Entry 7RDQ (electron microscopy, 3.00 A resolution); this record covers chains D and F of the 9 polymer chains in the assembly.

== Chain D ==
Protein: DNA-directed RNA polymerase subunit beta'
From: Thermus thermophilus HB8
Notes: EC 2.7.7.6
Reference sequence: Q8RQE8 (RPOC_THET8); residue numbers follow UniProt; this construct covers 1-1524
Chain sequence (1524 residues; row label = number of the first residue in the row):
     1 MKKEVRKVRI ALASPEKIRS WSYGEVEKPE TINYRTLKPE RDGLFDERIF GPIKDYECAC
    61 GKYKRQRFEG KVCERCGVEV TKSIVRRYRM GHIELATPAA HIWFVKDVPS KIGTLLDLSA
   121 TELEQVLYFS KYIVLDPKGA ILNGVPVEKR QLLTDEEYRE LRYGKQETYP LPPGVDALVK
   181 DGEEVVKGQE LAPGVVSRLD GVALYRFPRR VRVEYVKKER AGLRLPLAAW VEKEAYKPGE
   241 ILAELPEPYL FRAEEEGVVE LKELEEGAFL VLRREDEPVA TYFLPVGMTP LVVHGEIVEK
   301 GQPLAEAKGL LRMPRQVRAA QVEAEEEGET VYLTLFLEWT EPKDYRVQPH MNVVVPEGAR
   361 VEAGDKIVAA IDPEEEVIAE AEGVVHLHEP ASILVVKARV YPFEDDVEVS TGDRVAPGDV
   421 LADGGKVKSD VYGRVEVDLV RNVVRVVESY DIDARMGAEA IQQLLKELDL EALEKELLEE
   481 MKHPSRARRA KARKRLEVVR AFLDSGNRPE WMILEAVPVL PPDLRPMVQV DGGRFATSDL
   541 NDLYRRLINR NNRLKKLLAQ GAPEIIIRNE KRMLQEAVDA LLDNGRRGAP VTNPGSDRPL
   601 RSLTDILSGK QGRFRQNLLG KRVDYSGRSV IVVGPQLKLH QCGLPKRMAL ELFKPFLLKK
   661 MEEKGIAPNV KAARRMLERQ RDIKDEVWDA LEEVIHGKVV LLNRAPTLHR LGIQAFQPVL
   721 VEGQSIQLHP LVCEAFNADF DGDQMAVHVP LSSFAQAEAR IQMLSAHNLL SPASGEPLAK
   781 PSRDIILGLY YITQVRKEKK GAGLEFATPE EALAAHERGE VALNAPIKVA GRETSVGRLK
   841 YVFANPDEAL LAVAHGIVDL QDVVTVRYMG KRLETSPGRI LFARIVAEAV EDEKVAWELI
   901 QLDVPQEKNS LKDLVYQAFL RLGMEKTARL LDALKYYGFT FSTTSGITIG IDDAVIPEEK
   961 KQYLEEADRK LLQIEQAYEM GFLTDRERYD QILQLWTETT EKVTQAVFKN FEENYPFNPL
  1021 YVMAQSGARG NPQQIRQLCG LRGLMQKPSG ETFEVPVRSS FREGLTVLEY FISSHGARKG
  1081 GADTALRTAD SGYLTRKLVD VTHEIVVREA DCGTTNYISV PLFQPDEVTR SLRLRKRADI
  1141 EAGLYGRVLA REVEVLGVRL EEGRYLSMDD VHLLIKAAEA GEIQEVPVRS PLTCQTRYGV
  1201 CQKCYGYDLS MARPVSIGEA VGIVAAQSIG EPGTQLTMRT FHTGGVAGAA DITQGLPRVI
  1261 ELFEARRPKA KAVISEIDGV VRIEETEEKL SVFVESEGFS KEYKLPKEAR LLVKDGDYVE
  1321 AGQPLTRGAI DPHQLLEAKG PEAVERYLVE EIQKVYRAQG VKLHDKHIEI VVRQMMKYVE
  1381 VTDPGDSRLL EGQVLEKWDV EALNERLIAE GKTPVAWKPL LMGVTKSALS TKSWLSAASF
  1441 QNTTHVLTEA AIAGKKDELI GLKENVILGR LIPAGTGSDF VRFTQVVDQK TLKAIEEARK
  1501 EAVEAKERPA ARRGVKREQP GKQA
Not modelled in the structure: 1-2, 219-337, 1238-1252, 1503-1524
Metal / ion sites: Zn2+ site 1: Cys58, Cys60, Cys73, Cys76; Mg2+ site 1: Asp739, Asp743 (shared with 1 residue of chain I); Mg2+ site 2 near Lys840 (its only coordinating residue here); Mg2+ site 3: Trp897, Glu898, Ile900; Zn2+ site 2: Cys1112, Cys1194, Cys1201, Cys1204

== Chain F ==
Protein: RNA polymerase sigma factor SigA
From: Thermus thermophilus HB8
Reference sequence: Q5SKW1 (Q5SKW1_THET8); residue numbers follow UniProt; this construct covers 1-423
Chain sequence (423 residues; numbered 1 to 423; the number before each row is that of its first residue):
     1 MKKSKRKNAQ AQEAQETEVL VQEEAEELPE FPEGEPDPDL EDPDLTLEDD LLDLPEEGEG
    61 LDLEEEEEDL PIPKISTSDP VRQYLHEIGQ VPLLTLEEEV ELARKVEEGM EAIKKLSEIT
   121 GLDPDLIREV VRAKILGSAR VRHIPGLKET LDPKTVEEID QKLKSLPKEH KRYLHIAREG
   181 EAARQHLIEA NLRLVVSIAK KYTGRGLSFL DLIQEGNQGL IRAVEKFEYK RRFKFSTYAT
   241 WWIRQAINRA IADQARTIRI PVHMVETINK LSRTARQLQQ ELGREPTYEE IAEAMGPGWD
   301 AKRVEETLKI AQEPVSLETP IGDEKDSFYG DFIPDEHLPS PVDAATQSLL SEELEKALSK
   361 LSEREAMVLK LRKGLIDGRE HTLEEVGAFF GVTRERIRQI ENKALRKLKY HESRTRKLRD
   421 FLD
Not modelled in the structure: 1-74
From the paper describing this entry:
  - binding site for the 11-nt RNA strand: Thr77, Asp323 to Asp326

== Chain D / chain F interface ==
Pairs across the interface (115):
  Glu30(D) - Arg259(F)  salt bridge
  Thr31(D) - Thr257(F)  hydrogen bond (side chain-backbone)
  Ile32(D) - Ile258(F)
  Tyr34(D) - Ile258(F)  hydrophobic
  Tyr34(D) - Arg259(F)
  Tyr34(D) - Ile260(F)  hydrophobic
  Tyr34(D) - Pro261(F)
  Tyr34(D) - Ile310(F)  hydrophobic
  Glu40(D) - Arg259(F)  salt bridge
  Ile53(D) - His337(F)  hydrogen bond (backbone-side chain)
  Lys54(D) - His337(F)
  Arg65(D) - Gly378(F)
  Arg65(D) - Glu380(F)  salt bridge
  Arg67(D) - Asp377(F)
  Arg67(D) - Arg379(F)
  Ser83(D) - His337(F)  hydrogen bond
  Ile84(D) - Leu338(F)  hydrophobic
  Glu124(D) - Thr77(F)
  Gln125(D) - Ile75(F)
  Tyr128(D) - Gln83(F)
  Arg206(D) - Glu98(F)  salt bridge
  Phe207(D) - Glu97(F)
  Phe207(D) - Glu98(F)
  Phe207(D) - Glu101(F)
  Pro349(D) - Leu96(F)  hydrophobic
  Pro349(D) - Glu97(F)
  Pro349(D) - Val100(F)
  His350(D) - Leu96(F)
  His350(D) - Arg232(F)
  Asn352(D) - Glu101(F)
  Asn352(D) - Arg104(F)
  Ile371(D) - Tyr229(F)  hydrophobic
  Ile371(D) - Lys230(F)
  Ile371(D) - Arg232(F)
  Asp406(D) - Lys168(F)
  Asp406(D) - Lys171(F)
  Val407(D) - Lys171(F)
  Val407(D) - His175(F)
  Ser410(D) - Leu174(F)
  Ser410(D) - His175(F)
  Ser410(D) - Arg178(F)
  Thr411(D) - Arg178(F)  hydrogen bond (backbone-side chain)
  Asp413(D) - Lys164(F)  salt bridge
  Asp413(D) - Arg178(F)  salt bridge
  Val437(D) - Glu179(F)
  Leu439(D) - His175(F)
  Met527(D) - Thr257(F)
  Val530(D) - Tyr329(F)
  Arg534(D) - Gln312(F)  hydrogen bond
  Arg534(D) - Glu313(F)  hydrogen bond (side chain-backbone)
  Arg534(D) - Val315(F)
  Phe535(D) - Pro314(F)
  Phe535(D) - Val315(F)  hydrogen bond (backbone-backbone)
  Ala536(D) - Val315(F)
  Ala536(D) - Leu317(F)  hydrophobic
  Thr537(D) - Val315(F)  hydrogen bond (backbone-backbone)
  Thr537(D) - Ser316(F)
  Thr537(D) - Leu317(F)  hydrogen bond (backbone-backbone)
  Ser538(D) - Glu318(F)  hydrogen bond
  Asp539(D) - Ser316(F)
  Asp539(D) - Glu318(F)  hydrogen bond (backbone-side chain)
  Asp542(D) - Thr257(F)  hydrogen bond
  Arg545(D) - Gln254(F)  hydrogen bond (side chain-backbone)
  Arg545(D) - Arg256(F)
  Arg545(D) - Thr257(F)
  Asn549(D) - Gln254(F)
  Arg550(D) - Ser208(F)
  Arg550(D) - Asp211(F)  salt bridge
  Arg553(D) - Asp211(F)  salt bridge
  Arg553(D) - Gln214(F)
  Arg553(D) - Glu215(F)  salt bridge
  Arg553(D) - Gln218(F)
  Lys555(D) - Arg142(F)  hydrogen bond (backbone-side chain)
  Leu557(D) - Gln214(F)
  Leu557(D) - Gln218(F)
  Leu558(D) - Arg140(F)
  Leu558(D) - Arg142(F)
  Ala559(D) - Ile144(F)
  Gln560(D) - Arg132(F)
  Gly561(D) - Arg132(F)
  Gly561(D) - Arg140(F)
  Gly561(D) - Gln185(F)
  Ala562(D) - Arg140(F)  hydrogen bond (backbone-side chain)
  Ala562(D) - Ile221(F)  hydrophobic
  Pro563(D) - Gln185(F)
  Pro563(D) - Ile188(F)  hydrophobic
  Pro563(D) - Glu189(F)
  Glu564(D) - Arg140(F)  salt bridge
  Ile565(D) - Glu87(F)
  Ile566(D) - Leu192(F)  hydrophobic
  Ile566(D) - Gln214(F)
  Ile567(D) - Arg140(F)
  Arg568(D) - Glu87(F)  salt bridge
  Asn569(D) - Tyr84(F)
  Asn569(D) - Leu210(F)
  Asn569(D) - Gln214(F)  hydrogen bond
  Arg572(D) - Gln83(F)
  Arg572(D) - Glu87(F)  salt bridge
  Met573(D) - Gln214(F)
  Glu576(D) - Pro80(F)
  Arg587(D) - Ser78(F)  hydrogen bond
  Gly588(D) - Ser78(F)
  Pro594(D) - Gly206(F)
  Arg598(D) - Ser316(F)  hydrogen bond
  Arg598(D) - Glu318(F)  hydrogen bond (side chain-backbone)
  Arg598(D) - Pro320(F)
  Arg601(D) - Glu318(F)
  Gln611(D) - Asp326(F)
  Asn669(D) - Asp420(F)
  Asn669(D) - Phe421(F)
  Val670(D) - Leu349(F)  hydrophobic
  Lys671(D) - Asp420(F)
  Lys671(D) - Asp423(F)
  Ala672(D) - Asp420(F)
  Arg674(D) - Val342(F)
Other interface residues (no listed pair), chain D (80 interface residues in all): Asn33, Asp55, Phe129, Ser130, Ala391, Asp405, Glu408, Gly412, Pro526, Val528, Lys556, Glu570
Other interface residues (no listed pair), chain F (79 interface residues in all): Ile88, Lys134, Ile135, Leu136, Pro145, Arg172, Asn217, Met264, Thr319, Ile333, Lys417

== Summary ==
Chain D and chain F form an interface of 80 and 79 residues respectively; the contacts include 19 hydrogen
bonds and 12 salt bridges. Polar pairs include Glu30(D)-Arg259(F), Glu40(D)-Arg259(F) and Arg65(D)-Glu380(F).
Cys58(D), Cys60(D), Cys73(D) and Cys76(D) coordinate Zn2+ site 1. From the paper: a binding site for the 11-nt
RNA strand at Thr77(F) and Asp323(F).
Chain D is DNA-directed RNA polymerase subunit beta' and chain F is RNA polymerase sigma factor SigA, both
from Thermus thermophilus HB8; the structure, Cryo-EM structure of Thermus thermophilus reiterative
transcription complex with 11nt oligo-G RNA, was determined by electron microscopy together with 7MLB, 7MLI
and 7MLJ from the same study.
